Entry 6BTM (electron microscopy, 3.40 A resolution); this record covers chains B and F of the 6 polymer chains in the assembly.

# Chain B
Molecule: Alternative Complex III subunit B
Source organism: Flavobacterium johnsoniae UW101
Reference sequence: A5FJF2 (A5FJF2_FLAJ1); residues 2-950 here correspond to UniProt positions 70-1018 (UniProt number = residue number + 68)
Chain sequence (949 residues; numbered 2 to 950; the number before each row is that of its first residue):
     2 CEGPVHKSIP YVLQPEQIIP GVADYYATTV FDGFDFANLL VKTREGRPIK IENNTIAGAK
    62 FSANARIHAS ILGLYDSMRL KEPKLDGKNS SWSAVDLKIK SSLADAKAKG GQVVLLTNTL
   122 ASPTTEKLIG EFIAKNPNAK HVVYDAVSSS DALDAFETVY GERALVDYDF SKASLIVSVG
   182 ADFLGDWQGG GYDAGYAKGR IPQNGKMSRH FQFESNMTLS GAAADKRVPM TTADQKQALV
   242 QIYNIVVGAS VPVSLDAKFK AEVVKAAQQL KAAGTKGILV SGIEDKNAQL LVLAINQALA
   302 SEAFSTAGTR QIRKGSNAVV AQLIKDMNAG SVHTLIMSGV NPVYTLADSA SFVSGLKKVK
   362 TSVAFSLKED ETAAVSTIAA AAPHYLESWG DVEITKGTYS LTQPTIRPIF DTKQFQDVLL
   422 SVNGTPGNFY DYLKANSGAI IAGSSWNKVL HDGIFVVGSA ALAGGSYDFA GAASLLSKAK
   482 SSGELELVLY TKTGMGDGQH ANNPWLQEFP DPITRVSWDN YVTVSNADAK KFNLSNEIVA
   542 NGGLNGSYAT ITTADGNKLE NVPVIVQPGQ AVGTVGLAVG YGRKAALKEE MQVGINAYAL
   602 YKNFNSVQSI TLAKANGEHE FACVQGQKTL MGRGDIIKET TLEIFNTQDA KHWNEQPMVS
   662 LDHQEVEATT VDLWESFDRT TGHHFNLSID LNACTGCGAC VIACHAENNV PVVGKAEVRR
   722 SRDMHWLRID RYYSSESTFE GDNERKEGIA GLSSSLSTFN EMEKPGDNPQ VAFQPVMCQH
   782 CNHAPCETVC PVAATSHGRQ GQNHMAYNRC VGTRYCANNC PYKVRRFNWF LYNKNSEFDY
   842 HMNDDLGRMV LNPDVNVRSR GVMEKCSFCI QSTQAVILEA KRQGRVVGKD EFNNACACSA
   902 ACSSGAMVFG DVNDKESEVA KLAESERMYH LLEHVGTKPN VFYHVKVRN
Disulfides: C701-C903, C870-C897
Glycans and other covalent adducts: decanoic acid (DKA) linked to C2; (2S)-3-hydroxypropane-1,2-diyl ditetradecanoate (FAW) linked to C2
Bound ions: 4Fe-4S cluster Fe: C779, C782, C787, C821; 3Fe-4S cluster Fe: C791, C811, C817
Ligand contacts:
  - 3Fe-4S cluster (F3S): C791, P792, V793, A795, T796, M806, R810, C811, V812, G813, T814, R815, Y816, C817, M864
  - heme c (HEC): A794, N809, R810
  - 4Fe-4S cluster (SF4): C779, Q780, H781, C782, A785, P786, C787, N804, C821, P822, Y823, V825, R826, K866

# Chain F
Molecule: Alternative Complex III subunit F
Source organism: Flavobacterium johnsoniae UW101
Reference sequence: A5FJE2 (A5FJE2_FLAJ1); numbering as in UniProt (aligned over 1-464)
Chain sequence (464 residues; each row starts with the number of its first residue):
     1 MYTFSSKLKT FSIILMVLGL LGIGYGFLSA PKDIQEVEKI LAADAHGAHG TAHGESAEAS
    61 HKEAGHHEAA EASHEEHKGG EHAKVGAADE HTEHLNHVLH QLQNKPWSAL YVACIFFLLL
   121 SMGVLAFYAI QQVAQAGWSP VLFRVMQGIT AYLPAGSIIF FIILVLCGLH FNHIFVWLGE
   181 GVTDPKSPNY DAIIAGKSGY LNFPFWIVRA FIFLLGWNIY RHFSRKNCLA QDEANDDLYY
   241 KKNFKISAGF LVFFIVSESI MAWDWIMSFD PHWFSTLFAW YVFASFFVSG ITSIALITIY
   301 LKSKGYLEYV NTSHIHDLAK FMFGISVFWT YLWFSQFMLI WYANIPEEVT YFVTRIQLYN
   361 LPFFGAVVMN FVFPLLILIN TDFKRLNWVV VMAGIVILLG HYVDFFNMIM PGTVGDKWFI
   421 GVPEIASILF FLGLFIFVVF TALTKSPLLA KRNPFIEESK HFHY
Disordered / not traced: 30-91

# How chain B and chain F interact
Pairs across the interface (25):
  V660(B) with P346(F); T350(F)
  S661(B) with T350(F), hydrogen bond (backbone-side chain)
  L662(B) with T350(F)
  D663(B) with H97(F), salt bridge; Q101(F), hydrogen bond
  H664(B) with V176(F); G412(F), hydrogen bond (side chain-backbone)
  A669(B) with P346(F)
  V672(B) with P346(F); V349(F), hydrophobic; T350(F)
  D673(B) with N344(F), hydrogen bond
  L674(B) with N344(F); V349(F), hydrophobic; V353(F), hydrophobic
  W675(B) with W341(F), hydrogen bond (side chain-backbone); Y342(F); N344(F)
  T789(B) with Y342(F)
  H935(B) with I345(F); P346(F)
  V936(B) with I345(F); P346(F)
  G937(B) with P346(F)
Also at the interface, not in a pair above, chain B (15 interface residues in all): Q665
Also at the interface, not in a pair above, chain F (17 interface residues in all): H272, E347, F352, I356, P411

# Overview
15 residues of chain B and 17 residues of chain F are in contact; the contacts include 5 hydrogen bonds and 1
salt bridge. Polar contacts include D663(B)-H97(F), S661(B)-T350(F) and D663(B)-Q101(F). Ligands of chain B:
heme c, 3Fe-4S cluster and 4Fe-4S cluster.
Chain B is Alternative Complex III subunit B and chain F is Alternative Complex III subunit F, both from
Flavobacterium johnsoniae UW101; the structure, Structure of Alternative Complex III from Flavobacterium
johnsoniae (Wild Type), was determined by electron microscopy.
